7YC1 - chain A; structure by X-ray diffraction, 2.54 A resolution.

Chain A:
Name: Fibroblast growth factor receptor 4
From: Homo sapiens
Notes: EC 2.7.10.1; fragment: kinase domain
Reference sequence: P22455 (FGFR4_HUMAN); numbering as in UniProt (aligned over 445-753)
Sequence (311 residues; row label = number of the first residue in the row):
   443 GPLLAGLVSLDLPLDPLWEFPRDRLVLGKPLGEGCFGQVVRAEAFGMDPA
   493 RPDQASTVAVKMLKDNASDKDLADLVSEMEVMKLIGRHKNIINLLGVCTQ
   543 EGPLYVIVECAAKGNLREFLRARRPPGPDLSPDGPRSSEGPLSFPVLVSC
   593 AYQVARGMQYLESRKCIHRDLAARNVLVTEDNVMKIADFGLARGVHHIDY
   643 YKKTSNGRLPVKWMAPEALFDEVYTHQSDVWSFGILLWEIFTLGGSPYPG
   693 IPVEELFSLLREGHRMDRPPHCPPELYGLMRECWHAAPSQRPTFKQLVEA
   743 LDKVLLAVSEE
Not modelled in the structure: 443-452, 753
Sequence notes: expression tag (443-444); engineered mutation Glu664 (Arg in P22455)
Covalent attachments: compound IIQ linked to Cys552
Small-molecule neighbours: IIQ (N-[5-cyano-4-(2-methoxyethylamino)pyridin-2-yl]-5-methanoyl-1-propyl-pyrrolo[3,2-b]pyridine-3-carboxamide): Leu473, Val481, Arg483, Thr499, Ala501, Lys503, Ile534, Val550, Glu551, Ala553, Ala554, Lys555, Gly556, Arg616, Asn617, Leu619, Ala629, Asp630
Swiss-Prot annotation at these positions:
  - active site: Asp612 (Proton acceptor)
  - binding site (ATP): Leu473 to Val481, Lys503
  - modified residue: Ser573 (Phosphoserine), Tyr642 (Phosphotyrosine), Tyr643 (Phosphotyrosine)
  - natural variant: Val550 (V550M: In breast pleomorphic lobular sample), Pro712 (P712T: In a lung adenocarcinoma sample)
  - mutagenesis: Lys503 (K503R: Loss of kinase activity)

Overview:
Covalently linked compound IIQ: at Cys552. From UniProt: active-site residue Asp612, 10 ATP-binding residues
and one mutagenesis site.
Chain A is Fibroblast growth factor receptor 4 (Homo sapiens); the structure, Crystal structure of FGFR4
kinase domain with 10d, was determined by X-ray diffraction together with 7YBO, 7YBP, 7YBX and 7YC3 from the
same study.
